PDB entry 8GQ5 | electron microscopy, 2.70 A resolution | chains D and d of the 32 polymer chains in the assembly

== Chain D ==
Molecule: NAD(+) hydrolase SARM1
Organism: Homo sapiens
Notes: EC 3.2.2.6, 3.2.2.-
Reference sequence: Q6SZW1 (SARM1_HUMAN); numbering as in UniProt (aligned over 1-724)
Amino-acid sequence (724 residues; each row starts with the number of its first residue):
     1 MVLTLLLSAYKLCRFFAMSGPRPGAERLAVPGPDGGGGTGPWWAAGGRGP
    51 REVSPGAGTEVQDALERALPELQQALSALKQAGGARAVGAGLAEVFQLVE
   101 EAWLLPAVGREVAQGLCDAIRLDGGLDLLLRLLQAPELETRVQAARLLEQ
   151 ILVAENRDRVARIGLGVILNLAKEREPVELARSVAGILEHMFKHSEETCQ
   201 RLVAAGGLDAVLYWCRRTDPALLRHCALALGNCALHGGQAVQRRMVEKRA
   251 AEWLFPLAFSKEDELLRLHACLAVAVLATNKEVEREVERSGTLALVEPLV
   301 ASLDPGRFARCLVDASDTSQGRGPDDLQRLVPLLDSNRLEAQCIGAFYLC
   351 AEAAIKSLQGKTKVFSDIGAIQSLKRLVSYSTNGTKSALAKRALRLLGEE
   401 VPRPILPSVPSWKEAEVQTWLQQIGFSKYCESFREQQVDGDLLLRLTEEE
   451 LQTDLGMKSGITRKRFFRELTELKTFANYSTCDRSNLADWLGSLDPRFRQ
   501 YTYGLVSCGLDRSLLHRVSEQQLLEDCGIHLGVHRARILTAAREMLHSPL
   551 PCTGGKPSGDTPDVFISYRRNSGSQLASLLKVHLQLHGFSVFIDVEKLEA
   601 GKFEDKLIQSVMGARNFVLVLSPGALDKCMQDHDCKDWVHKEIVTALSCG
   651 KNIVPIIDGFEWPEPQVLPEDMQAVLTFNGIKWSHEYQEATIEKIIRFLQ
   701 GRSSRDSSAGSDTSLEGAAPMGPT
Not modelled in the structure: 1-323, 550-724
UniProt features mapped onto this chain:
  - active site: Glu642
  - binding site (NAD(+)): Trp103, Arg110, Glu149 to Arg157, His190 to Lys193, Arg569, Arg570, Glu599
  - modified residue (Phosphoserine): Ser548, Ser558
  - mutagenesis: Lys11 (K11A: No effect on mitochondrial localization), Arg14 (R14A: Loss in ability to localize to mitochondria and reduction in apoptotic activity), Arg22 (R22A: No effect on mitochondrial localization), Arg27 (R27A: No effect on mitochondrial localization), Trp103 (W103A: In WQH to A mutant: Increased NAD(+)-binding to ARM repeats, leading to decreased NAD(+) hydrolase activity; when associated with A-150 and A-190), Arg110 (R110A: In RRK to A mutant: Slightly reduced NAD(+)-binding to ARM repeats; when associated with A-157 and A-193 ...), Gln150 (Q150A: In WQH to A mutant: Increased NAD(+)-binding to ARM repeats, leading to decreased NAD(+) hydrolase activity; when associated with A-103 and A-190), Arg157 (R157A: In RRK to A mutant: Slightly reduced NAD(+)-binding to ARM repeats; when associated with A-110 and A-193 ...), His190 (H190A: In WQH to A mutant: Increased NAD(+)-binding to ARM repeats, leading to decreased NAD(+) hydrolase activity; when associated with A-103 and A-150), Lys193 (K193A: In RRK to A mutant: Slightly reduced NAD(+)-binding to ARM repeats; when associated with A-110 and A-157 ...), Arg249 (R249A: No effect on octamer formation; does not affect NAD(+) hydrolase activity), Trp253 (W253A: Constitutively active mutant; strong ability to trigger axonal degeneration caused by disrupted interaction between the TIR domain and ARM repeats), 46 further mutagenesis entries in UniProt
Reported in the primary citation:
  - mutagenesis - L257C, F476C: increased catalytic activity

== Chain d ==
Molecule: Nanobody C6
Organism: Vicugna pacos
Notes: antibody fragment or engineered binder
Amino-acid sequence (119 residues; each row starts with the number of its first residue):
     1 MAVQLVESGGGLVQPGGSLRLSCAASVSISRIYVMAWYRQAPGKQREVVA
    51 VIRYDGTTNYPDSVKGRFTISRDNAKNTVYLQMNSLKPEDTAVYYCNANV
   101 ETWGQGTQVTVSSHHHHHH
Not modelled in the structure: 114-119
Disulfide bonds: Cys23-Cys96

== How chain D and chain d interact ==
Residue-residue contacts - 34 pairs, chain D then chain d:
  Arg376(D) - Asn74(d)
  Tyr380(D) - Ser30(d)
  Tyr380(D) - Arg31(d)  hydrogen bond (side chain-backbone)
  Tyr380(D) - Ile32(d)
  Tyr380(D) - Tyr33(d)  hydrogen bond (side chain-backbone)
  Tyr380(D) - Tyr54(d)  hydrophobic
  Arg403(D) - Arg31(d)  hydrogen bond (backbone-side chain)
  Pro404(D) - Arg31(d)
  Ile405(D) - Val27(d)  hydrophobic
  Ile405(D) - Arg31(d)  hydrogen bond (backbone-backbone)
  Ile405(D) - Tyr33(d)
  Ile405(D) - Asn99(d)  hydrogen bond (backbone-side chain)
  Leu406(D) - Asn99(d)
  Pro407(D) - Asn99(d)
  Ser408(D) - Glu101(d)
  Trp412(D) - Val100(d)  hydrophobic
  Trp412(D) - Glu101(d)  hydrogen bond
  Glu416(D) - Val100(d)
  Glu416(D) - Glu101(d)
  Thr419(D) - Tyr38(d)  hydrogen bond (backbone-side chain)
  Thr419(D) - Val100(d)
  Thr419(D) - Trp103(d)
  Gln422(D) - Tyr38(d)
  Gln422(D) - Arg46(d)
  Gln422(D) - Glu47(d)
  Gln422(D) - Val48(d)
  Gln423(D) - Val34(d)
  Gln423(D) - Tyr38(d)
  Gln423(D) - Val51(d)
  Gln423(D) - Asn99(d)
  Glu472(D) - Tyr33(d)  hydrogen bond
  Glu472(D) - Arg53(d)  salt bridge
  Phe476(D) - Tyr33(d)  hydrophobic
  Phe476(D) - Tyr54(d)
Other interface residues (no listed pair), chain D (18 interface residues in all): Ser379, Pro402, Trp420
Other interface residues (no listed pair), chain d (19 interface residues in all): Met1

== Overview ==
18 residues of chain D and 19 residues of chain d are in contact; the contacts include 8 hydrogen bonds and 1
salt bridge. Among the polar pairs are Glu472(D)-Arg53(d), Tyr380(D)-Arg31(d) and Tyr380(D)-Tyr33(d). The
paper reports that L257C and F476C of chain D increase catalytic activity.
Here chain D is NAD(+) hydrolase SARM1 (Homo sapiens) and chain d is Nanobody C6 (Vicugna pacos). Entry 8GQ5
(Human SARM1 bounded with NMN and Nanobody-C6, double-layer structure) was determined by electron microscopy
(same publication as 8GNI and 8GNJ).
